9UD4 - chains B and E of the 6 polymer chains in the assembly; structure by electron microscopy, 3.31 A resolution.

Chain B:
Name: Na(+)-translocating NADH-quinone reductase subunit B
Source organism: Vibrio cholerae O395
Notes: EC 7.2.1.1
UniProtKB: A5F5X0 (NQRB_VIBC3); numbering as in UniProt (aligned over 1-415)
Chain sequence (415 residues; row label = number of the first residue in the row):
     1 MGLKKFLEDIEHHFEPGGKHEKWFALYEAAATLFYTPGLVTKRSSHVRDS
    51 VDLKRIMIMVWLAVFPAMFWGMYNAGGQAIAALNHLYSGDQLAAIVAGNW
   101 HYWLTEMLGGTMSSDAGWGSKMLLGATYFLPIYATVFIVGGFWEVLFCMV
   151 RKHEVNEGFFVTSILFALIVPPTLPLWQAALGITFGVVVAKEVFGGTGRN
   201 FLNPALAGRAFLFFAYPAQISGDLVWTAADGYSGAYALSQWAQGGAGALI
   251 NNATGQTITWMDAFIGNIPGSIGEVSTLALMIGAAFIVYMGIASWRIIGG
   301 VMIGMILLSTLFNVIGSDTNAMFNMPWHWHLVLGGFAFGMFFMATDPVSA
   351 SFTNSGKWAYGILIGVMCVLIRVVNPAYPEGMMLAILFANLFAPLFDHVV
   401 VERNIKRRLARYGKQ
Not modelled in the structure: 1-26, 414-415
Construct notes: engineered mutation Tyr236 (Thr in A5F5X0)
Ligand contacts:
  - FMN (flavin mononucleotide): Phe213, Phe214, Pro217, Ser221, Gly222, Asp223, Ala377, Tyr378, Pro379
  - riboflavin (RBF): Ile56, Met57, Val60, Gly158, Val161, Thr162, Leu165, Lys191, Gly196, Thr197, Gly198, Asn200, Asn203, Pro204, Ala205, Ile292, Ala293, Phe342, Met343, Thr345, Asp346, Pro347, Val348, Ser349
Curated features (UniProtKB/Swiss-Prot):
  - mutagenesis: Phe185 (F185A: Decreases riboflavin content), Trp226 (W226L: Decreases riboflavin content)
What the authors report for this chain:
  - mutagenesis - T236Y: abolished binding to flavin mononucleotide (citing earlier work)

Chain E:
Name: Na(+)-translocating NADH-quinone reductase subunit E
Source organism: Vibrio cholerae O395
Notes: EC 7.2.1.1
UniProtKB: A5F5Y5 (NQRE_VIBC3); numbering as in UniProt (aligned over 1-198)
Chain sequence (198 residues; row label = number of the first residue in the row):
     1 MEHYISLLVKSIFIENMALSFFLGMCTFLAVSKKVKTSFGLGIAVIVVLT
    51 ISVPVNNLVYNLVLKPDALVEGVDLSFLNFITFIGVIAALVQILEMILDR
   101 FFPPLYNALGIFLPLITVNCAIFGGVSFMVQRDYSFAESVVYGFGSGVGW
   151 MLAIVALAGIREKMKYSDVPPGLRGLGITFITAGLMALGFMSFSGVQL
Ion coordination: 2Fe-2S cluster Fe: Cys26, Cys120 (shared with 2 residues of chain D)
Ligand contacts: 2Fe-2S cluster (FES): Gly24, Met25, Cys26, Val118, Asn119, Cys120

How chain B and chain E interact:
Contacting residue pairs (45; chain B residue first):
  Val193(B) - Val169(E)
  Val193(B) - Pro170(E)
  Val193(B) - Leu173(E)  hydrophobic
  Val193(B) - Ile178(E)  hydrophobic
  Phe194(B) - Met164(E)  hydrophobic
  Phe194(B) - Ser167(E)
  Phe194(B) - Asp168(E)  hydrogen bond (backbone-backbone)
  Phe194(B) - Val169(E)
  Phe194(B) - Ile178(E)  hydrophobic
  Phe194(B) - Thr182(E)
  Phe194(B) - Leu185(E)  hydrophobic
  Gly195(B) - Asp168(E)
  Gly198(B) - Tyr166(E)
  Arg199(B) - Tyr166(E)  hydrogen bond (side chain-backbone)
  Arg199(B) - Ser167(E)  hydrogen bond (backbone-side chain)
  Phe201(B) - Ile160(E)  hydrophobic
  Phe201(B) - Leu185(E)  hydrophobic
  Phe214(B) - Leu188(E)
  Phe214(B) - Met191(E)  hydrophobic
  Val348(B) - Lys163(E)  hydrogen bond (backbone-side chain)
  Ser349(B) - Lys163(E)
  Ala350(B) - Lys163(E)
  Phe352(B) - Lys163(E)
  Met367(B) - Phe193(E)  hydrophobic
  Ile371(B) - Ser192(E)
  Val374(B) - Gln197(E)
  Asn375(B) - Ser192(E)  hydrogen bond (side chain-backbone)
  Asn375(B) - Gly195(E)
  Asn375(B) - Val196(E)
  Pro376(B) - Gly195(E)
  Pro376(B) - Gln197(E)
  Tyr378(B) - Met191(E)
  Tyr378(B) - Ser192(E)
  Tyr378(B) - Ser194(E)  hydrogen bond
  Leu384(B) - Ser192(E)
  Phe388(B) - Gly189(E)
  Phe388(B) - Phe190(E)  hydrophobic
  Phe388(B) - Phe193(E)  hydrophobic
  Leu391(B) - Ile160(E)
  Leu391(B) - Met186(E)
  Leu391(B) - Phe190(E)  hydrophobic
  Pro394(B) - Gly159(E)
  Pro394(B) - Lys163(E)
  Leu395(B) - Val155(E)  hydrophobic
  His398(B) - Val35(E)
Other interface residues (no listed pair), chain B (31 interface residues in all): Arg151, Phe185, Val189, Ala190, Leu202, Ala210, Leu387, Phe392
Other interface residues (no listed pair), chain E (30 interface residues in all): Leu152, Ala156, Glu162, Ile181

Overview:
31 residues of chain B and 30 residues of chain E are in contact; the contacts include 6 hydrogen bonds. Polar
pairs include Arg199(B)-Tyr166(E), Arg199(B)-Ser167(E) and Val348(B)-Lys163(E). Ligands of chain B: riboflavin
and flavin mononucleotide. Bound to chain E: 2Fe-2S cluster. The paper reports that T236Y of chain B abolishes
binding to flavin mononucleotide.
Here chain B is Na(+)-translocating NADH-quinone reductase subunit B and chain E is Na(+)-translocating
NADH-quinone reductase subunit E, both from Vibrio cholerae O395. Entry 9UD4 (Cryo-EM structure of
Na+-translocating NADH-ubiquinone oxidoreductase NqrB-T236Y mutant from Vibrio cholerae reduced by NADH) was
determined by electron microscopy, deposited together with 9U5G, 9UD3, 9UD5, 9UD6, 9UD8, 9UD9 and 4 further
entries.
